Entry 5XKH (X-ray diffraction, 2.25 A resolution); this record covers chains C and E of the 6 polymer chains in the assembly.

[Chain C]
Molecule: Tubulin alpha-1B chain
Source organism: Sus scrofa
UniProt: Q2XVP4 (TBA1B_PIG); numbering as in UniProt (aligned over 1-451)
Amino-acid sequence (451 residues; numbered 1 to 451; the number before each row is that of its first residue):
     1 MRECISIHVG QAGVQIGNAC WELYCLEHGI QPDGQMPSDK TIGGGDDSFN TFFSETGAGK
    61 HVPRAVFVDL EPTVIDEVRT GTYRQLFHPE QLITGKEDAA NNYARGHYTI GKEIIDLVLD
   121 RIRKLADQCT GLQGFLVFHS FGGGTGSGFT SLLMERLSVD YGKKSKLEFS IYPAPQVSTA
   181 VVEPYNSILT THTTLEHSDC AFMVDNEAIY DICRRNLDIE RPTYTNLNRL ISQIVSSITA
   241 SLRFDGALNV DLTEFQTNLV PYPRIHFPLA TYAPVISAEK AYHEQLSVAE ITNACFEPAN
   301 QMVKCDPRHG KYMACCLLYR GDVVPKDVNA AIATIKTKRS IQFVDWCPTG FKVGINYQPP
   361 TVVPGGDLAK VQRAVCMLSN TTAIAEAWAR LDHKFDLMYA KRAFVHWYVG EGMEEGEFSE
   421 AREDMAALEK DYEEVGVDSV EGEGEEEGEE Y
Unresolved in the structure: 441-451
Ion coordination: Ca2+: D39, T41, G44, E55
Residues lining bound ligands:
  - 89C (4-[(4-methoxy-3-oxidanyl-phenyl)-methyl-amino]chromen-2-one): T179, A180, V181
  - GTP (guanosine-5'-triphosphate): G10, Q11, A12, Q15, I16, D69, D98, A99, A100, N101, N102, S140, G142, G143, G144, T145, G146, I171, P173, V177, S178, T179, E183, N206, Y224, L227, N228, I231
Swiss-Prot annotation at these positions:
  - motif: M1 to C4 (MREC motif)
  - active site: E254
  - binding site (GTP): G10, Q11, A12, Q15, E71, A99, S140, G143, G144, T145, G146, T179, E183, N206, Y224, N228, L252
  - binding site (Mg(2+)): E71
  - site: Y451 (Involved in polymerization)
  - modified residue: K40 (N6,N6,N6-trimethyllysine), S48 (Phosphoserine), S232 (Phosphoserine), Y282 (3'-nitrotyrosine), R339 (Omega-N-methylarginine), S439 (Phosphoserine), E443 (5-glutamyl polyglutamate), E445 (5-glutamyl polyglutamate), Y451 (3'-nitrotyrosine)
  - cross-link (Glycyl lysine isopeptide (Lys-Gly)): K326 (interchain with G-Cter in ubiquitin), K370 (interchain with G-Cter in ubiquitin)

[Chain E]
Molecule: Stathmin-4
Source organism: Rattus norvegicus
UniProt: P63043 (STMN4_RAT); residues 5-145 here correspond to UniProt positions 49-189 (UniProt number = residue number + 44)
Amino-acid sequence (143 residues; numbered 3 to 145; the number before each row is that of its first residue):
     3 MADMEVIELN KCTSGQSFEV ILKPPSFDGV PEFNASLPRR RDPSLEEIQK KLEAAEERRK
    63 YQEAELLKHL AEKREHEREV IQKAIEENNN FIKMAKEKLA QKMESNKENR EAHLAAMLER
   123 LQEKDKHAEE VRKNKELKEE ASR
Unresolved in the structure: 3-5, 29-43, 142-145
Differences from the reference sequence: expression tag (3-4)
Swiss-Prot annotation at these positions:
  - modified residue: S46 (Phosphoserine)

[Chain C / chain E interface]
Contacting residue pairs - 32 pairs, chain C then chain E:
  H107(C) with K104(E); M105(E)
  Y108(C) with K104(E); M105(E), hydrophobic; N108(E)
  T109(C) with R112(E)
  K112(C) with M105(E)
  L152(C) with M105(E), hydrophobic
  E155(C) with L101(E); K104(E), salt bridge
  R156(C) with L101(E)
  S158(C) with F93(E); I94(E)
  V159(C) with I94(E); A97(E), hydrophobic; K98(E)
  G162(C) with I94(E)
  K163(C) with N90(E); F93(E)
  T193(C) with K104(E)
  E196(C) with F93(E)
  H197(C) with F93(E)
  G410(C) with R112(E); H115(E)
  E411(C) with N108(E); R112(E), salt bridge
  G412(C) with N108(E), hydrogen bond (backbone-side chain); N111(E), hydrogen bond (backbone-side chain); R112(E)
  M413(C) with N108(E)
  E414(C) with S107(E), hydrogen bond; N111(E), hydrogen bond

[Summary]
19 residues of chain C face 13 of chain E across their interface; the contacts include 4 hydrogen bonds and 2
salt bridges. Among the polar pairs are E155(C)-K104(E), E411(C)-R112(E) and G412(C)-N108(E). Chain C binds
GTP and compound 89C.
Here chain C is Tubulin alpha-1B chain (Sus scrofa) and chain E is Stathmin-4 (Rattus norvegicus). Entry 5XKH
(Crystal structure of T2R-TTL-CF1 complex) was determined by X-ray diffraction.
